Entry 1P0H (X-ray diffraction, 1.60 A resolution); this record covers chain A.

Chain A:
Molecule: hypothetical protein Rv0819
Organism: Mycobacterium tuberculosis
UniProt: O53831 (O53831_MYCTU); numbering as in UniProt (aligned over 1-315)
Sequence (318 residues; numbered -2 to 315; the number before each row is that of its first residue; numbers below 1 keep their minus sign (Gly-2 is residue -2)):
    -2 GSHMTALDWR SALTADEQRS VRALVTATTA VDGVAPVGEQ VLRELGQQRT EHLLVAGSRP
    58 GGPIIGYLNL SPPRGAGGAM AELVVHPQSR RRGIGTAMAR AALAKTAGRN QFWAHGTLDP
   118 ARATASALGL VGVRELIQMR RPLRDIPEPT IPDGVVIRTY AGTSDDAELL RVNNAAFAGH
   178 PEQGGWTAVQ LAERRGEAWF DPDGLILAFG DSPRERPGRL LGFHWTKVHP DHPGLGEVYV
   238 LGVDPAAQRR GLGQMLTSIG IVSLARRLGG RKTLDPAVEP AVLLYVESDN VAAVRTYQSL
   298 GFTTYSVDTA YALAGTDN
Disordered / not traced: -2 to 2, 71-73, 209-214, 266-274, 311-315
Construct notes: cloning artifact (-2 to 0)
Ligand contacts:
  - acetyl coenzyme A (ACO): Asp29, Pro33, Leu80, Val81, Val82, Arg87, Arg88, Arg89, Gly90, Ile91, Gly92, Thr93, Phe109, Trp110, Ala111, Pro117, Ala118, Ala120, Thr121, Ala122, Ala124, Leu125, Leu127, Tyr308
  - coenzyme A (COA): Ala173, Phe174, Tyr236, Val237, Leu238, Gly239, Val240, Ala244, Gln245, Arg246, Arg247, Gly248, Leu249, Gly250, Gln251, Tyr282, Val283, Asn287, Val288, Ala289, Ala290, Arg292, Thr293, Tyr294, Ser296

In short:
Bound to chain A: coenzyme A and acetyl coenzyme A.
Chain A is hypothetical protein Rv0819 (Mycobacterium tuberculosis); the structure, Crystal Structure of
Rv0819 from Mycobacterium Tuberculosis MshD-Mycothiol Synthase Coenzyme A Complex, was determined by X-ray
diffraction, deposited together with 1OZP.
